PDB entry 2NTY | X-ray diffraction, 3.10 A resolution | chains A and C of the 4 polymer chains in the assembly

== Chain A ==
Protein: Emb|CAB41934.1
Source organism: Arabidopsis thaliana
Notes: fragment: residues 76-440 based on the database numbering
UniProtKB: Q9LV40 (Q9LV40_ARATH); residues 1-365 here correspond to UniProt positions 76-440 (UniProt number = residue number + 75)
Amino-acid sequence (365 residues; each row starts with the number of its first residue):
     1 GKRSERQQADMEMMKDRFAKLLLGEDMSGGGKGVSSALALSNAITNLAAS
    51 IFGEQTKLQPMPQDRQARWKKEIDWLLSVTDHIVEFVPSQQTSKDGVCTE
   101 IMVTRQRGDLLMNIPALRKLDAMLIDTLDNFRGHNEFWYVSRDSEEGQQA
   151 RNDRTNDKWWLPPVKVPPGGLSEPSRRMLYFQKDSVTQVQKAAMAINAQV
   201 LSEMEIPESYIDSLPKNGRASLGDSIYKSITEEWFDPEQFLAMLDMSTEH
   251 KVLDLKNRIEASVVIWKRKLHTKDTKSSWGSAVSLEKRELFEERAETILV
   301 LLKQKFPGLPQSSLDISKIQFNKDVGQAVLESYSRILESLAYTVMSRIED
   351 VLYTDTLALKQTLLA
Not modelled in the structure: 1-9, 151-153, 269-287, 364-365

== Chain C ==
Protein: Rac-like GTP-binding protein ARAC5
Source organism: Arabidopsis thaliana
UniProtKB: Q38937 (RAC5_ARATH); numbering as in UniProt (aligned over 1-180)
Amino-acid sequence (180 residues; each row starts with the number of its first residue):
     1 MSASRFIKCVTVGDGAVGKTCMLISYTSNTFPTDYVPTVFDNFSANVVVD
    51 GNTVNLGLWDTAGQEDYNRLRPLSYRGADVFILAFSLISKASYENVAKKW
   101 IPELRHYAPGVPIILVGTKLDLRDDKQFFIDHPGAVPITTNQGEELKKLI
   151 GSPIYIECSSKTQQNVKAVFDAAIKVVLQP
Not modelled in the structure: 1-3, 34-36, 180
Ligand contacts: GDP (guanosine-5'-diphosphate): Asp14, Gly15, Ala16, Val17, Gly18, Lys19, Thr20, Cys21, Phe31, Ala62, Lys119, Asp121, Leu122, Ser159, Ser160, Lys161
Curated features (UniProtKB/Swiss-Prot):
  - motif: Tyr35 to Phe43 (Effector region)
  - binding site (GTP): Ala16 to Cys21, Lys119 to Asp121, Ser159 to Lys161
  - mutagenesis: Glu65 (E65A: Strongly impairs GEF-dependent nucleotide exchange)

== Interface between chain A and chain C ==
Pairs across the interface (61; chain A residue first):
  Arg17(A) - Asp41(C)  salt bridge
  Glu25(A) - Asn42(C)
  Glu25(A) - Ser44(C)  hydrogen bond (backbone-backbone)
  Asp26(A) - Ser44(C)
  Met27(A) - Ser44(C)  hydrogen bond (backbone-backbone)
  Ser28(A) - Asn46(C)  hydrogen bond (side chain-backbone)
  Ala43(A) - Asp41(C)
  Asn46(A) - Val39(C)
  Asn46(A) - Phe40(C)
  Asn46(A) - Asp41(C)
  Asn46(A) - Asn42(C)
  Asn46(A) - Arg71(C)  hydrogen bond
  Ala49(A) - Ala62(C)
  Ala49(A) - Arg71(C)
  Ser50(A) - Thr38(C)  hydrogen bond (side chain-backbone)
  Ser50(A) - Val39(C)
  Arg68(A) - Pro37(C)
  Asp143(A) - His132(C)
  Asp143(A) - Pro133(C)
  Asp143(A) - Gly134(C)  hydrogen bond (backbone-backbone)
  Glu145(A) - Pro133(C)
  Lys158(A) - Glu65(C)
  Trp159(A) - Asp14(C)  hydrogen bond
  Trp159(A) - Gly15(C)
  Trp159(A) - Ala16(C)  hydrophobic
  Trp159(A) - Val17(C)  hydrophobic
  Trp159(A) - Ser89(C)
  Trp159(A) - Ala91(C)
  Trp159(A) - Ser92(C)
  Trp159(A) - Asn95(C)
  Trp160(A) - Asp14(C)
  Trp160(A) - Gly15(C)
  Trp160(A) - Ala16(C)  hydrophobic
  Trp160(A) - Glu65(C)
  Gln190(A) - Tyr67(C)
  Asn197(A) - Arg69(C)
  Glu249(A) - Asn68(C)
  His250(A) - His106(C)  hydrogen bond
  His250(A) - Tyr107(C)
  Gly308(A) - Asn68(C)
  Leu309(A) - Arg69(C)  hydrogen bond (backbone-side chain)
  Pro310(A) - Asn68(C)
  Gln311(A) - Arg69(C)  hydrogen bond (side chain-backbone)
  Gln311(A) - Pro72(C)
  Ser313(A) - Arg76(C)  hydrogen bond (backbone-side chain)
  Ile316(A) - Pro72(C)
  Ile316(A) - Leu73(C)
  Ile316(A) - Arg76(C)
  Ser317(A) - Arg76(C)  hydrogen bond
  Gln320(A) - Leu73(C)
  Gln320(A) - Arg76(C)
  Arg335(A) - Arg69(C)
  Arg335(A) - Leu70(C)  hydrogen bond (side chain-backbone)
  Arg335(A) - Pro72(C)
  Glu338(A) - Tyr67(C)  hydrogen bond
  Glu338(A) - Arg69(C)  salt bridge
  Ser339(A) - Tyr67(C)
  Ser339(A) - Leu70(C)
  Tyr342(A) - Asp66(C)
  Tyr342(A) - Tyr67(C)  hydrophobic
  Arg347(A) - Asp66(C)  salt bridge
Interface residues without a listed pair, chain A (42 interface residues in all): Lys32, Asn42, Thr45, Leu47, Arg142, Ser144, Met194, Ile319, Ile336, Thr343
Interface residues without a listed pair, chain C (36 interface residues in all): Phe43, Ala45, Asn55, Ala135

== Summary ==
Chain A and chain C form an interface of 42 and 36 residues respectively, with 14 hydrogen bonds and 3 salt
bridges. Among the polar pairs are Arg17(A)-Asp41(C), Glu338(A)-Arg69(C) and Arg347(A)-Asp66(C). Chain C binds
GDP.
Here chain A is Emb|CAB41934.1 and chain C is Rac-like GTP-binding protein ARAC5, both from Arabidopsis
thaliana. Entry 2NTY (Rop4-GDP-PRONE8) was determined by X-ray diffraction.
